Entry 7THX (electron microscopy, 2.96 A resolution); this record covers chains 2 and 3 of the 4 polymer chains in the assembly.

[Chain 2]
Molecule: Capsid protein VP2
Organism: Possum enterovirus W6
Sequence (244 residues; numbered 1 to 244; the number before each row is that of its first residue):
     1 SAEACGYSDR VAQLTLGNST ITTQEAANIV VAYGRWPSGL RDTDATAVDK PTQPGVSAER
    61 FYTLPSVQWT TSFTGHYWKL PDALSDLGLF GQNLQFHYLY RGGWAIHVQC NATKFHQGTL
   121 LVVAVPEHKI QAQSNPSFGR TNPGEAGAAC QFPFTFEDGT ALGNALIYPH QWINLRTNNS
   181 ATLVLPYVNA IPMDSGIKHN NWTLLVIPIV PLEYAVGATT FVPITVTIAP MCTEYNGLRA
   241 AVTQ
Not modelled in the structure: 1-8

[Chain 3]
Molecule: Capsid protein VP3
Organism: Possum enterovirus W6
Sequence (243 residues; row label = number of the first residue in the row):
     1 GCPTLYTPGS GQFLTTDDFQ TPCMLPKFQP TPVIDIPGEV KNFLEVIQVE SLVEINNVSG
    61 VEGVARYRIP LNVQDAMDGQ IMAVRVDPGA DGPMQSTLLG VFTRYYTQWS GSLDFTFMFC
   121 GTFMTTGKVI IAYTPPGGDQ PGSRQQAMLG THVVWDFGLQ SSITLVVPWI SSGHFRGTSL
   181 DNTIYKYRYY EAGYITMWYQ TNMVVPPNFP TEASILMFVA AQPNFSLRIL KDRPDITQVA
   241 SLQ
Not modelled in the structure: 236-243

[Chain 2 / chain 3 interface]
Contacting residue pairs - 49 pairs, chain 2 then chain 3:
  Tyr-33(2) / Gly-38(3)
  Arg-35(2) / Asp-35(3)  salt bridge
  Asp-44(2) / Ile-34(3)
  Asp-44(2) / Asp-35(3)  hydrogen bond (side chain-backbone)
  Lys-114(2) / Thr-122(3)
  Lys-114(2) / Phe-123(3)
  Lys-114(2) / Met-124(3)
  Phe-115(2) / Phe-209(3)  hydrophobic
  His-116(2) / Thr-122(3)
  Gln-117(2) / Cys-120(3)
  Gln-117(2) / Gly-121(3)
  Gln-117(2) / Thr-122(3)  hydrogen bond (side chain-backbone)
  Gln-117(2) / Pro-210(3)
  Gln-117(2) / Glu-212(3)  hydrogen bond (side chain-backbone)
  Thr-119(2) / Cys-120(3)
  Phe-154(2) / Gly-63(3)
  Phe-154(2) / Val-64(3)
  Phe-154(2) / Tyr-67(3)  hydrophobic
  Leu-162(2) / Val-64(3)  hydrophobic
  Gly-163(2) / Ser-51(3)
  Gly-163(2) / Leu-52(3)  hydrogen bond (backbone-backbone)
  Gly-163(2) / Tyr-67(3)  hydrogen bond (backbone-side chain)
  Asn-164(2) / Ser-51(3)
  Asn-164(2) / Ser-96(3)  hydrogen bond (side chain-backbone)
  Asn-164(2) / Thr-97(3)
  Asn-164(2) / Leu-98(3)  hydrogen bond (side chain-backbone)
  Leu-166(2) / Val-49(3)
  Leu-166(2) / Glu-50(3)
  Leu-166(2) / Phe-218(3)  hydrophobic
  Ile-167(2) / Val-46(3)  hydrophobic
  Trp-172(2) / Phe-218(3)  hydrophobic
  Asn-174(2) / Phe-119(3)  hydrogen bond (side chain-backbone)
  Arg-176(2) / Phe-119(3)
  Arg-176(2) / Gly-121(3)
  Arg-176(2) / Thr-122(3)  hydrogen bond (side chain-backbone)
  Arg-176(2) / Phe-123(3)
  Arg-176(2) / Thr-125(3)
  Arg-176(2) / Gly-158(3)  hydrogen bond (side chain-backbone)
  Thr-177(2) / Ser-161(3)
  Pro-186(2) / Pro-37(3)  hydrophobic
  Tyr-187(2) / Pro-37(3)
  Val-188(2) / Pro-37(3)
  Asn-189(2) / Ile-36(3)
  Ile-191(2) / Ile-34(3)
  Ile-209(2) / Arg-68(3)  hydrogen bond (backbone-side chain)
  Pro-211(2) / Arg-68(3)
  Ala-215(2) / Asn-208(3)
  Ala-215(2) / Phe-209(3)  hydrophobic
  Val-216(2) / Asn-208(3)  hydrogen bond (backbone-backbone)
Other interface residues (no listed pair), chain 2 (35 interface residues in all): Arg-10, Ala-161, Ala-190, Pro-192, Pro-208, Val-210, Glu-213, Tyr-214
Other interface residues (no listed pair), chain 3 (38 interface residues in all): Glu-54, Met-118, Phe-157, Leu-159, Ala-213, Ser-214, Leu-216

[In short]
The interface between chain 2 and chain 3 involves 35 residues on one side and 38 on the other; the contacts
include 12 hydrogen bonds and 1 salt bridge. Polar pairs include Arg-35(2)/Asp-35(3), Asp-44(2)/Asp-35(3) and
Gln-117(2)/Thr-122(3).
Here chain 2 is Capsid protein VP2 and chain 3 is Capsid protein VP3, both from Possum enterovirus W6. Entry
7THX (Cryo-EM structure of W6 possum enterovirus) was determined by electron microscopy.
